PDB entry 3M6S | X-ray diffraction, 2.80 A resolution | chains B and C of the 6 polymer chains in the assembly

# Chain B
Name: Hemagglutinin
Organism: Influenza A virus
Notes: fragment: Hemagglutinin HA2
Reference sequence: C5MV42 (C5MV42_9INFA); residues 1-178 here correspond to UniProt positions 345-522 (UniProt number = residue number + 344)
Amino-acid sequence (181 residues; numbered 1 to 181; the number before each row is that of its first residue):
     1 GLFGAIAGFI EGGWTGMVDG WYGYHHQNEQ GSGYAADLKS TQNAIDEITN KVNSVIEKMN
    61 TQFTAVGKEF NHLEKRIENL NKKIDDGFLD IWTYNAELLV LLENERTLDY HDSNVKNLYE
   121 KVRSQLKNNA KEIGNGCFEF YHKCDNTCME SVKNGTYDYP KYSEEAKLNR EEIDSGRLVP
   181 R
Disordered / not traced: 1, 171-181
Sequence notes: engineered mutation Ser175 (Gly519 in C5MV42), Gly176 (Val520 in C5MV42), Arg177 (Lys521 in C5MV42); expression tag (179-181)
Disulfides: Cys144-Cys148

# Chain C
Name: Hemagglutinin
Organism: Influenza A virus
Notes: fragment: Hemagglutinin HA1
Reference sequence: C5MV42 (C5MV42_9INFA); residues 1-327 here correspond to UniProt positions 18-344 (UniProt number = residue number + 17)
Amino-acid sequence (331 residues; each row starts with the number of its first residue; numbers below 1 keep their minus sign (Ala-3 is residue -3)):
    -3 ADPGDTLCIG YHANNSTDTV DTVLEKNVTV THSVNLLEDK HNGKLCKLRG VAPLHLGKCN
    57 IAGWILGNPE CESLSTASSW SYIVETSSSD NGTCYPGDFI DYEELREQLS SVSSFERFEI
   117 FPKTSSWPNH DSNKGVTAAC PHAGAKSFYK NLIWLVKKGN SYPKLSKSYI NDKGKEVLVL
   177 WGIHHPSTSA DQQSLYQNAD AYVFVGTSKY SKKFKPEIAI RPKVRDQEGR MNYYWTLVEP
   237 GDKITFEATG NLVVPRYAFA MERNAGSGII ISDTPVHDCN TTCQTPKGAI NTSLPFQNIH
   297 PITIGKCPKY VKSTKLRLAT GLRNVPSIQS R
Disordered / not traced: -3 to -1, 323-327
Sequence notes: expression tag (-3 to 0)
Disulfides: Cys42-Cys275, Cys55-Cys67, Cys90-Cys136, Cys279-Cys303
Covalent attachments: N-acetylglucosamine (NAG) linked to Asn87
What the authors report for this chain:
  - post-translational modification sites: Asn23, Asn87, Asn276
  - mutagenesis - D222G, D222N: unchanged binding to alpha2-6
  - mutagenesis - D222G, D222N: increased binding to sulfated alpha2-3 sialylglycans

# Chain B / chain C interface
Contacting residue pairs - 10 pairs, chain B then chain C:
  Glu47(B) with Leu20(C); Glu21(C)
  Asn50(B) with Val19(C); Leu20(C), hydrogen bond (side chain-backbone); Glu21(C); Lys22(C)
  Lys51(B) with Val19(C), hydrogen bond (backbone-backbone)
  Ser54(B) with Val19(C)
  Asn60(B) with Lys308(C)
  Tyr110(B) with Leu20(C), hydrophobic
Also at the interface, not in a pair above, chain B (9 interface residues in all): Asp46, Glu103, Arg106
Also at the interface, not in a pair above, chain C (6 interface residues in all): Thr18

# Summary
9 residues of chain B and 6 residues of chain C are in contact; the contacts include 2 hydrogen bonds. Polar
pairs include Asn50(B)-Leu20(C) and Lys51(B)-Val19(C). N-acetylglucosamine is covalently linked to Asn87(C).
The paper reports that D222G and D222N of chain C increase binding to sulfated alpha2-3 sialylglycans;
modification sites Asn23(C), Asn87(C) and Asn276(C).
Chain B is Hemagglutinin and chain C is Hemagglutinin, both from Influenza A virus; the structure, Crystal
structure of H1N1pdm Hemagglutinin, was determined by X-ray diffraction.
